Entry 8XYD (electron microscopy, 2.90 A resolution); this record covers chains A and D of the 5 polymer chains in the assembly.

Chain A:
Name: Platelet-activating factor receptor
Source organism: Homo sapiens
UniProt: P25105 (PTAFR_HUMAN); residues 1-342 here = UniProt positions 1-342
Amino-acid sequence (342 residues; row label = number of the first residue in the row):
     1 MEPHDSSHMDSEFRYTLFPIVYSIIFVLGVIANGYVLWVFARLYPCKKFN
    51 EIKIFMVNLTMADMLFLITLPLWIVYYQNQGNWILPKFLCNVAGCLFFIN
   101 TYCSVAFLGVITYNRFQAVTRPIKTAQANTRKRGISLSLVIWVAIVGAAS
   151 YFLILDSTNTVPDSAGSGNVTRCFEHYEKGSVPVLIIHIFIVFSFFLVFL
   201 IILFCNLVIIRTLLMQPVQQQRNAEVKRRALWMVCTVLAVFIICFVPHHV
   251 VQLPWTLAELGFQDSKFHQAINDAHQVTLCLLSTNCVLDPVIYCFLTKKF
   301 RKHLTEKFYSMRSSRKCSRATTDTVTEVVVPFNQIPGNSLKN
Unresolved in the structure: 1-6, 310-342
Disulfides: Cys-90/Cys-173
Small-molecule neighbours: platelet activating factor (PFS; (2R)-2-(acetyloxy)-3-(hexadecyloxy)propyl 2-(trimethylammonio)ethyl phosphate): Tyr-22, Trp-73, Tyr-77, Phe-97, Phe-98, Tyr-102, Val-105, Ala-106, Ile-145, Ala-148, Ala-149, Phe-152, Phe-174, Glu-175, His-176, Tyr-177, Val-184, Ile-187, His-188, Phe-190, Ile-191, Ser-194, Phe-195, Val-198, His-248, Gln-252, Trp-255, His-275, Leu-279

Chain D:
Name: Guanine nucleotide-binding protein G(i) subunit alpha-1
Source organism: Homo sapiens
UniProt: P63096 (GNAI1_HUMAN); residue numbers follow UniProt; this construct covers 2-354
Amino-acid sequence (353 residues; row label = number of the first residue in the row):
     2 GCTLSAEDKAAVERSKMIDRNLREDGEKAAREVKLLLLGAGESGKSTIVK
    52 QMKIIHEAGYSEEECKQYKAVVYSNTIQSIIAIIRAMGRLKIDFGDSARA
   102 DDARQLFVLAGAAEEGFMTAELAGVIKRLWKDSGVQACFNRSREYQLNDS
   152 AAYYLNDLDRIAQPNYIPTQQDVLRTRVKTTGIVETHFTFKDLHFKMFDV
   202 GAQRSERKKWIHCFEGVTAIIFCVALSDYDLVLAEDEEMNRMHESMKLFD
   252 SICNNKWFTDTSIILFLNKKDLFEEKIKKSPLTICYPEYAGSNTYEEAAA
   302 YIQCQFEDLNKRKDTKEIYTHFTCSTDTKNVQFVFDAVTDVIIKNNLKDC
   352 GLF
Unresolved in the structure: 2-4, 56-181, 234-240
Differences from the reference sequence: engineered mutation Ala-203 (Gly in P63096), Ser-326 (Ala in P63096)

Chain A / chain D interface:
Contacting residue pairs (31; chain A residue first):
  Ile-52(A) with Cys-351(D), hydrophobic
  Arg-115(A) with Cys-351(D), hydrogen bond (side chain-backbone); Leu-353(D)
  Ala-118(A) with Asn-347(D); Cys-351(D), hydrophobic
  Val-119(A) with Leu-348(D), hydrophobic
  Pro-122(A) with Ile-344(D), hydrophobic; Asn-347(D), hydrogen bond (backbone-side chain)
  Ile-123(A) with Phe-336(D), hydrophobic; Thr-340(D)
  Thr-125(A) with Asn-347(D), hydrogen bond
  Ala-126(A) with Asn-347(D)
  Gln-127(A) with Arg-32(D), hydrogen bond (side chain-backbone); Leu-194(D)
  Arg-222(A) with Glu-318(D), salt bridge; Ile-319(D), hydrogen bond (side chain-backbone); Tyr-320(D); Asp-341(D)
  Asn-223(A) with Asp-341(D); Lys-345(D)
  Val-226(A) with Leu-348(D), hydrophobic; Phe-354(D), hydrophobic
  Ala-230(A) with Leu-353(D), hydrophobic
  Met-233(A) with Gly-352(D); Leu-353(D), hydrophobic; Phe-354(D)
  Thr-297(A) with Gly-352(D); Phe-354(D)
  Lys-298(A) with Lys-349(D), hydrogen bond (side chain-backbone); Phe-354(D)
  Arg-301(A) with Phe-354(D), hydrogen bond (side chain-backbone)
Interface residues without a listed pair, chain A (20 interface residues in all): Ala-128, Arg-229, Val-234
Interface residues without a listed pair, chain D (20 interface residues in all): Asp-193, Ile-343, Asp-350

Summary:
The chain A/chain D interface involves 20 residues from each chain; the contacts include 7 hydrogen bonds and
1 salt bridge. Polar contacts include Arg-222(A)/Glu-318(D), Arg-115(A)/Cys-351(D) and Pro-122(A)/Asn-347(D).
Ligands of chain A: platelet activating factor.
Chain A is Platelet-activating factor receptor and chain D is Guanine nucleotide-binding protein G(i) subunit
alpha-1, both from Homo sapiens; the structure, Structure of Platelet-activating factor receptor-G protein
complex bound to platelet-activating factor, was determined by electron microscopy.
